Entry 8SN1 (electron microscopy, 3.30 A resolution); this record covers chains E and J of the 12 polymer chains in the assembly.

Chain E:
Molecule: Histone H3.1
Source organism: Homo sapiens
UniProt: P68431 (H31_HUMAN); residues 0-135 here correspond to UniProt positions 1-136 (UniProt number = residue number + 1)
Sequence (140 residues; row label = number of the first residue in the row; numbers below 1 keep their minus sign (Gly-4 is residue -4)):
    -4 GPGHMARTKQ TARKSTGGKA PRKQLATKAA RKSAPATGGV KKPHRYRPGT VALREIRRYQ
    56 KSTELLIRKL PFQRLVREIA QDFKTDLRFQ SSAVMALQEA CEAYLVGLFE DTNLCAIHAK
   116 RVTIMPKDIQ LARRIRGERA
Disordered / not traced: -4 to 36
Sequence notes: expression tag (-4 to -1)
UniProt features mapped onto this chain:
  - modified residue: Arg2 (Asymmetric dimethylarginine), Thr3 (Phosphothreonine), Lys4 (Allysine), Gln5 (5-glutamyl dopamine), Thr6 (Phosphothreonine), Arg8 (Citrulline), Lys9 (N6,N6,N6-trimethyllysine), Ser10 (ADP-ribosylserine), Thr11 (Phosphothreonine), Lys14 (N6-(2-hydroxyisobutyryl)lysine), Arg17 (Asymmetric dimethylarginine), Lys18 (N6-(2-hydroxyisobutyryl)lysine), Lys23 (N6-(2-hydroxyisobutyryl)lysine), Arg26 (Citrulline), Lys27 (N6,N6,N6-trimethyllysine), Ser28 (ADP-ribosylserine), Lys36 (N6,N6,N6-trimethyllysine), Lys37 (N6-methyllysine), Tyr41 (Phosphotyrosine), Lys56 (N6,N6,N6-trimethyllysine) and 8 more in UniProt
  - lipidation: Lys18 (N6-decanoyllysine)

Chain J:
Molecule: 147-nt DNA strand
Source organism: Homo sapiens
Sequence (147 nucleotides; numbered -73 to 73; the number before each row is that of its first residue; numbers below 1 keep their minus sign (DA-73 is residue -73)):
   -73 ATCGGATGTA TATATCTGAC ACGTGCCTGG AGACTAGGGA GTAATCCCCT TGGCGGTTAA
   -13 AACGCGGGGG ACAGCGCGTA CGTGCGTTTA AGCGGTGCTA GAGCTGTCTA CGACCAATTG
    47 AGCGGCCTCG GCACCGGGAT TCTCGAT

Chain E / chain J interface:
Residue-residue contacts (19; chain E residue first):
  Arg40(E) with DG-8(J), base contact
  Tyr41(E) with DT69(J), phosphate contact; DC70(J), phosphate contact
  Arg42(E) with DG-5(J), salt bridge to the phosphate; DC70(J), hydrogen bond to the phosphate
  Thr45(E) with DC70(J), hydrogen bond to the phosphate
  Arg63(E) with DA-13(J), salt bridge to the phosphate
  Arg72(E) with DT-23(J), salt bridge to the phosphate
  Arg83(E) with DT-24(J), phosphate contact; DT-23(J), phosphate contact
  Phe84(E) with DT-24(J), phosphate contact; DT-23(J), hydrogen bond to the phosphate
  Gln85(E) with DT-24(J), phosphate contact
  Ser86(E) with DT-24(J), phosphate contact
  Arg116(E) with DA-3(J), phosphate contact
  Val117(E) with DA-3(J), hydrogen bond to the phosphate
  Thr118(E) with DG-4(J), phosphate contact; DA-3(J), hydrogen bond to the phosphate
  Met120(E) with DC-2(J), phosphate contact
Other interface residues (no listed pair), chain E (16 interface residues in all): His39, Lys122
Other interface residues (no listed pair), chain J (12 interface residues in all): DA-14, DG71

Overview:
16 residues of chain E face 12 of chain J across their interface; the contacts include 5 hydrogen bonds and 3
salt bridges. Polar pairs include Arg42(E)-DC70(J), Thr45(E)-DC70(J) and Phe84(E)-DT-23(J).
Chain E is Histone H3.1 and chain J is a 147-nt DNA strand, both from Homo sapiens; the structure, Cryo-EM
structure of the human nucleosome core particle in complex with RNF168 and UbcH5c~Ub (UbcH5c chemically ...,
was determined by electron microscopy together with 8SMW, 8SMX, 8SMY, 8SMZ, 8SN0, 8SN2 and 3 further entries
from the same study.
